6H4C - chains C and E of the 6 polymer chains in the assembly; structure by X-ray diffraction, 2.52 A resolution.

# Chain C (and E)
Name: dUTPase
From: Staphylococcus phage phi11
Notes: chain E of this document is another copy of the same molecule, construct and numbering; everything in this record applies to it too
UniProtKB: Q8SDV3 (Q8SDV3_BPPHA); residue numbers follow UniProt; this construct covers 1-169
Sequence (191 residues; numbered -21 to 169; the number before each row is that of its first residue; numbers below 1 keep their minus sign (Met-21 is residue -21)):
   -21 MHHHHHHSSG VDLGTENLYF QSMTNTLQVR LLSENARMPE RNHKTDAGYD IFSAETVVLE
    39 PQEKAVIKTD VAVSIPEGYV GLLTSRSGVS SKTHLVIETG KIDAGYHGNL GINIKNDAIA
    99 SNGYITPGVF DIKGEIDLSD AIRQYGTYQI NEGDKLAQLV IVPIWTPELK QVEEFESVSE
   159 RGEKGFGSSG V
Unresolved in the structure: -21 to 1, 155-169 (chain E: -21 to 0, 155-169)
Sequence notes: initiating methionine (-21); expression tag (-20 to 0)
Ion coordination: Mg2+: Asp95 (shared with 1 residue of chain A; Asp95(E) of chain E)
From the paper describing this entry:
  - catalytic residues: Arg64, Asp81, Tyr84 (citing earlier work)

# How chain C and chain E interact
Contacting residue pairs - 64 pairs, chain C then chain E:
  Thr2(C) - Trp143(E)
  Asn3(C) - Trp143(E)
  Asn3(C) - Pro145(E)
  Asn3(C) - Glu146(E)  hydrogen bond (backbone-backbone)
  Thr4(C) - Trp143(E)
  Thr4(C) - Pro145(E)
  Thr4(C) - Glu146(E)
  Leu5(C) - Pro145(E)  hydrophobic
  Leu5(C) - Glu146(E)  hydrogen bond (backbone-backbone)
  Leu5(C) - Leu147(E)
  Leu5(C) - Lys148(E)  hydrogen bond (backbone-backbone)
  Gln6(C) - Lys148(E)
  Gln6(C) - Val150(E)
  Gln6(C) - Phe153(E)
  Gln6(C) - Glu154(E)
  Val7(C) - Lys148(E)  hydrogen bond (backbone-backbone)
  Val7(C) - Gln149(E)
  Val7(C) - Val150(E)  hydrogen bond (backbone-backbone)
  Arg8(C) - Val150(E)
  Arg8(C) - Glu151(E)  hydrogen bond (side chain-backbone)
  Arg8(C) - Phe153(E)
  Leu9(C) - Gln149(E)
  Met16(C) - Leu147(E)  hydrophobic
  Met16(C) - Gln149(E)
  Pro17(C) - Leu147(E)
  Arg19(C) - Thr144(E)
  Arg19(C) - Pro145(E)
  Lys22(C) - Thr144(E)
  Thr23(C) - Glu55(E)
  Asp24(C) - Asp81(E)
  Asp24(C) - Thr144(E)
  Ala25(C) - Val58(E)  hydrophobic
  Ala25(C) - Asp81(E)  hydrogen bond (backbone-side chain)
  Ala25(C) - Ile142(E)  hydrophobic
  Tyr27(C) - Thr144(E)
  Tyr27(C) - Pro145(E)  hydrogen bond (side chain-backbone)
  Tyr27(C) - Leu147(E)  hydrophobic
  Ala50(C) - Phe153(E)
  Val51(C) - Phe153(E)
  Ser52(C) - Phe153(E)
  Pro54(C) - Trp143(E)
  Tyr57(C) - Trp143(E)  hydrophobic
  Thr62(C) - Lys79(E)  hydrogen bond
  Ser63(C) - Glu76(E)  hydrogen bond
  Ser63(C) - Lys79(E)  hydrogen bond
  Ser68(C) - Lys42(E)  hydrogen bond (backbone-side chain)
  Ser68(C) - Asn91(E)  hydrogen bond
  Ser69(C) - Lys42(E)
  Ser69(C) - Val44(E)
  Ser69(C) - Asn91(E)
  Thr71(C) - Lys42(E)  hydrogen bond (backbone-side chain)
  His72(C) - Lys42(E)
  Ile75(C) - Glu76(E)
  His85(C) - Phe153(E)
  Asp95(C) - Gln40(E)
  Asp95(C) - Lys93(E)  salt bridge
  Asp95(C) - Asp95(E)
  Ile97(C) - Gln40(E)
  Ile97(C) - Ile97(E)  hydrophobic
  Gln136(C) - Lys79(E)
  Ile139(C) - Ile142(E)
  Ile139(C) - Trp143(E)  hydrogen bond (backbone-backbone)
  Val140(C) - Pro141(E)
  Pro141(C) - Pro141(E)
Interface residues without a listed pair, chain C (37 interface residues in all): Ser65, Val138
Interface residues without a listed pair, chain E (29 interface residues in all): Thr77, Ala82, Val140, Glu152

# Summary
The interface between chain C and chain E involves 37 residues on one side and 29 on the other, with 15
hydrogen bonds and 1 salt bridge. Polar pairs include Asp95(C)-Lys93(E), Arg8(C)-Glu151(E) and
Ala25(C)-Asp81(E). From the paper: catalytic residues Arg64(C), Asp81(C) and Tyr84(C).
Both chains are dUTPase (Staphylococcus phage phi11). Entry 6H4C (A polyamorous repressor: deciphering the
evolutionary strategy used by the phage-inducible chromosomal islands to spread in ...) was determined by
X-ray diffraction, deposited together with 6H48, 6H49 and 6H4B.
